7U09 - chains H and A of the 3 polymer chains in the assembly; structure by X-ray diffraction, 2.10 A resolution.

Chain H:
Protein: Heavy chain Fab C13B8
From: Homo sapiens
Notes: antibody fragment or engineered binder
Sequence (229 residues; each row starts with the number of its first residue):
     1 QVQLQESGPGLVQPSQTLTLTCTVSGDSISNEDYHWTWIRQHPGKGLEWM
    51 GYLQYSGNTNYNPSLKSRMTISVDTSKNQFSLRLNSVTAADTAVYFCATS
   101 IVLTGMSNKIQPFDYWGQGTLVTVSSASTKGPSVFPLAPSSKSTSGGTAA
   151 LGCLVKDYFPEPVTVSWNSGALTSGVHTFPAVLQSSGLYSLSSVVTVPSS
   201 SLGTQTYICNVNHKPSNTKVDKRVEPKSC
Not modelled in the structure: 228-229
Disulfide bonds: Cys22-Cys97, Cys153-Cys209

Chain A:
Protein: SARS-CoV-2 S fusion peptide
Sequence (14 residues; numbered 812 to 825; the number before each row is that of its first residue):
   812 PSKRSFIEDLLFNK
Not modelled in the structure: 812-814
Reported in the primary citation:
  - conformationally variable residues (order/disorder transition): Pro812 to Arg815

Chain H / chain A interface:
Residue-residue contacts - 11 pairs, chain H then chain A:
  His35(H) - Ile818(A)
  Tyr52(H) - Ile818(A)
  Tyr52(H) - Glu819(A)  hydrogen bond
  Asn60(H) - Glu819(A)  hydrogen bond
  Ser100(H) - Ile818(A)
  Val102(H) - Ile818(A)  hydrophobic
  Val102(H) - Leu821(A)  hydrophobic
  Met106(H) - Leu821(A)
  Ser107(H) - Leu821(A)
  Lys109(H) - Leu822(A)
  Pro112(H) - Leu822(A)  hydrophobic
Also at the interface, not in a pair above, chain H (10 interface residues in all): Gln111

Overview:
Chain H and chain A form an interface of 10 and 4 residues respectively; the contacts include 2 hydrogen
bonds. Polar pairs include Tyr52(H)-Glu819(A) and Asn60(H)-Glu819(A). The paper reports conformational
variability at Pro812(A).
Here chain H is Heavy chain Fab C13B8 (Homo sapiens) and chain A is SARS-CoV-2 S fusion peptide. Entry 7U09
(Crystal Structure of C13B8 Fab in complex with SARS-CoV-2 S fusion peptide) was determined by X-ray
diffraction (same publication as 7U0A).
